8PKI - chains C and I of the 11 polymer chains in the assembly; structure by electron microscopy, 2.58 A resolution.

== Chain C ==
Name: Histone H2A
From: Mus musculus
UniProt: B2RVF0 (B2RVF0_MOUSE); residues 0-129 here correspond to UniProt positions 1-130 (UniProt number = residue number + 1)
Sequence (130 residues; numbered 0 to 129; the number before each row is that of its first residue; numbering starts at 0):
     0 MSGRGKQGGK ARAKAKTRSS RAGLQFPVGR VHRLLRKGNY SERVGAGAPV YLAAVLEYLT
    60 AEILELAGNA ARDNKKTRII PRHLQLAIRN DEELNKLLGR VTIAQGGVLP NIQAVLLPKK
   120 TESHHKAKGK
Disordered / not traced: 0-12, 119-129
Reported in the primary citation:
  - conformationally variable residues (side-chain flip): Lys75
  - contacts within the chain: Lys75-His82

== Chain I ==
Molecule: 153-nt DNA strand
From: synthetic construct
Sequence (153 nucleotides; each row starts with the number of its first residue; numbers below 1 keep their minus sign (DA-3 is residue -3)):
    -3 ATCCTGGAGA ATCCCGGTGC CGAGGCCGCT CAATTGGTCG TAGACAGCTC TAGCACCGCT
    57 TAAACGCACG TACGCGCTGT CCCCCGCGTT TTAACCGCCA AGGGGATTAC TCCCTAGTCT
   117 CCAGGCACGT TCAAGGCCAA TACATCCTGT GAT
Disordered / not traced: -3 to 0, 138-149

== Interface between chain C and chain I ==
Contacting residue pairs - 10 pairs, chain C then chain I:
  Ala14(C) - DT30(I)  phosphate contact
  Ala14(C) - DT31(I)  phosphate contact
  Lys15(C) - DT30(I)  phosphate contact
  Lys15(C) - DT31(I)  hydrogen bond to the phosphate
  Thr16(C) - DT30(I)  phosphate contact
  Arg17(C) - DT30(I)  salt bridge to the phosphate
  Arg20(C) - DT31(I)  salt bridge to the phosphate
  Arg29(C) - DA29(I)  phosphate contact
  Arg32(C) - DA29(I)  salt bridge to the phosphate
  Arg77(C) - DA19(I)  sugar contact
Also at the interface, not in a pair above, chain C (11 interface residues in all): Lys13, Gly28, Arg42
Also at the interface, not in a pair above, chain I (7 interface residues in all): DA28, DG32, DA38

== Summary ==
11 residues of chain C face 7 of chain I across their interface, with 1 hydrogen bond and 3 salt bridges.
Polar contacts include Lys15(C)-DT31(I), Arg17(C)-DT30(I) and Arg20(C)-DT31(I). The paper reports
conformational variability at Lys75(C); contacts within the chain involving Lys75(C) and His82(C).
Here chain C is Histone H2A (Mus musculus) and chain I is a 153-nt DNA strand (synthetic construct). Entry
8PKI (Cryo-EM structure of NR5A2-nucleosome complex SHL+5.5) was determined by electron microscopy (same
publication as 8PKJ).
